1S1W - chains A and B; structure by X-ray diffraction, 2.70 A resolution.

== Chain A ==
Name: Reverse transcriptase
Source organism: Human immunodeficiency virus 1
Notes: EC 2.7.7.49; fragment: p66
Reference sequence: P04585 (POL_HV1H2); residues 1-560 here correspond to UniProt positions 156-715 (UniProt number = residue number + 155)
Amino-acid sequence (560 residues; numbered 1 to 560; the number before each row is that of its first residue):
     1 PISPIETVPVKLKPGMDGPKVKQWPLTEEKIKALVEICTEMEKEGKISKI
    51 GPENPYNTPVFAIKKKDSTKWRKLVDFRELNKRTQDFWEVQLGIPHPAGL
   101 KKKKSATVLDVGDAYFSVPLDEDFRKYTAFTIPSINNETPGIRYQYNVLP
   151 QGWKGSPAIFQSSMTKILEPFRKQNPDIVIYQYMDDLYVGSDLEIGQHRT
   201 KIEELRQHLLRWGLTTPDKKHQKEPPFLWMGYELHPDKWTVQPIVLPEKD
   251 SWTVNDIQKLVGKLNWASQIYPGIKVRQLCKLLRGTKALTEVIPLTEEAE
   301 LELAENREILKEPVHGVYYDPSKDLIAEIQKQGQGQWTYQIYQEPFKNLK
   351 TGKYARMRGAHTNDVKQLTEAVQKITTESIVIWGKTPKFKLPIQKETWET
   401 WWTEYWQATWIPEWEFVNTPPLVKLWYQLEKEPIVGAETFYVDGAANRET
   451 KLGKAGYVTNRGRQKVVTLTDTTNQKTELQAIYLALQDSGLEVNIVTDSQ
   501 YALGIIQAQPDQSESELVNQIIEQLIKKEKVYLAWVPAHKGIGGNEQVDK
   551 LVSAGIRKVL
Disordered / not traced: 1-3, 444-454, 540-560
Modified positions: Cys280 (3-sulfinoalanine; CSD)
Sequence notes: engineered mutation Ala106 (Val261 in P04585); modified residue (280)
Residues lining bound ligands: UC-781 (UC1; 2-methyl-furan-3-carbothioic acid [4-chloro-3-(3-methyl-but-2-enyloxy)-phenyl]-amide): Pro95, Leu100, Lys101, Lys102, Lys103, Ala106, Val179, Ile180, Tyr181, Tyr188, Val189, Gly190, Phe227, Trp229, Leu234, His235, Pro236, Tyr318

== Chain B ==
Name: Reverse transcriptase
Source organism: Human immunodeficiency virus 1
Notes: EC 2.7.7.49; fragment: p51
Reference sequence: P04585 (POL_HV1H2); residues 1-440 here correspond to UniProt positions 156-595 (UniProt number = residue number + 155)
Amino-acid sequence (440 residues; numbered 1 to 440; the number before each row is that of its first residue):
     1 PISPIETVPVKLKPGMDGPKVKQWPLTEEKIKALVEICTEMEKEGKISKI
    51 GPENPYNTPVFAIKKKDSTKWRKLVDFRELNKRTQDFWEVQLGIPHPAGL
   101 KKKKSATVLDVGDAYFSVPLDEDFRKYTAFTIPSINNETPGIRYQYNVLP
   151 QGWKGSPAIFQSSMTKILEPFRKQNPDIVIYQYMDDLYVGSDLEIGQHRT
   201 KIEELRQHLLRWGLTTPDKKHQKEPPFLWMGYELHPDKWTVQPIVLPEKD
   251 SWTVNDIQKLVGKLNWASQIYPGIKVRQLCKLLRGTKALTEVIPLTEEAE
   301 LELAENREILKEPVHGVYYDPSKDLIAEIQKQGQGQWTYQIYQEPFKNLK
   351 TGKYARMRGAHTNDVKQLTEAVQKITTESIVIWGKTPKFKLPIQKETWET
   401 WWTEYWQATWIPEWEFVNTPPLVKLWYQLEKEPIVGAETF
Disordered / not traced: 1-4, 89-91, 214-224, 356-361, 429-440
Sequence notes: engineered mutation Ala106 (Val261 in P04585)

== Chain A / chain B interface ==
Residue-residue contacts (92; chain A residue first):
  Val8(A) - Glu53(B)
  Pro9(A) - Glu53(B)
  Gln85(A) - Glu53(B)  hydrogen bond (side chain-backbone)
  Asp86(A) - Pro55(B)
  Phe87(A) - Pro52(B)
  Phe87(A) - Glu53(B)
  Phe87(A) - Pro55(B)
  Trp88(A) - Pro52(B)  hydrogen bond (backbone-backbone)
  Trp88(A) - Asn54(B)  hydrogen bond (backbone-backbone)
  Trp88(A) - Pro55(B)
  Trp88(A) - Tyr56(B)
  Trp88(A) - Asn57(B)
  Trp88(A) - Arg143(B)
  Gln91(A) - Asn137(B)  hydrogen bond (side chain-backbone)
  Gln91(A) - Thr139(B)
  Gly93(A) - Asn137(B)
  Ile94(A) - Asn136(B)
  Ile94(A) - Asn137(B)  hydrogen bond (backbone-side chain)
  Pro95(A) - Asn136(B)
  Pro95(A) - Asn137(B)
  His96(A) - Asn136(B)  hydrogen bond (backbone-side chain)
  Gly99(A) - Asn136(B)
  Gly99(A) - Glu138(B)
  Leu100(A) - Glu138(B)
  Lys101(A) - Glu138(B)  salt bridge
  Ala158(A) - Pro52(B)
  Ile159(A) - Pro52(B)  hydrophobic
  Ser162(A) - Pro52(B)
  Thr165(A) - Pro140(B)
  Tyr181(A) - Asn137(B)
  Tyr181(A) - Glu138(B)
  Gln182(A) - Pro140(B)
  Arg358(A) - Gln394(B)
  Arg358(A) - Glu396(B)  salt bridge
  Glu370(A) - Gln394(B)  hydrogen bond
  Gln373(A) - Glu396(B)  hydrogen bond (side chain-backbone)
  Gln373(A) - Thr397(B)
  Gln373(A) - Thr400(B)  hydrogen bond
  Ile380(A) - Leu26(B)
  Val381(A) - Pro25(B)  hydrophobic
  Val381(A) - Asn136(B)  hydrogen bond (backbone-backbone)
  Ile382(A) - Ile135(B)
  Ile382(A) - Asn136(B)
  Trp383(A) - Ile135(B)
  Gly384(A) - Thr27(B)
  Gly384(A) - Glu28(B)  hydrogen bond (backbone-backbone)
  Gly384(A) - Ile135(B)
  Trp402(A) - Lys331(B)  hydrogen bond (backbone-side chain)
  Trp402(A) - Asp364(B)  hydrogen bond
  Thr403(A) - Gln334(B)
  Tyr405(A) - Lys331(B)  hydrogen bond (backbone-side chain)
  Trp406(A) - Lys331(B)
  Trp406(A) - Val417(B)
  Trp406(A) - Asn418(B)
  Trp406(A) - Thr419(B)
  Gln407(A) - Lys331(B)  hydrogen bond (backbone-side chain)
  Gln407(A) - Asp364(B)
  Gln407(A) - Pro392(B)
  Gln407(A) - Ile393(B)
  Gln407(A) - Gln394(B)
  Gln407(A) - Asn418(B)
  Ala408(A) - Trp337(B)  hydrophobic
  Ala408(A) - Asp364(B)
  Ala408(A) - Pro392(B)  hydrogen bond (backbone-backbone)
  Ala408(A) - Ile393(B)
  Thr409(A) - Asp364(B)  hydrogen bond (backbone-side chain)
  Trp410(A) - Asn363(B)
  Trp410(A) - Val365(B)  hydrophobic
  Trp410(A) - Trp401(B)
  Trp410(A) - Tyr405(B)
  Pro412(A) - Trp401(B)  hydrophobic
  Pro433(A) - Asn255(B)
  Pro433(A) - Thr290(B)
  Ile434(A) - Thr290(B)
  Val435(A) - Thr290(B)
  Thr439(A) - Ala288(B)
  Thr439(A) - Leu289(B)  hydrogen bond (side chain-backbone)
  Tyr441(A) - Gln258(B)
  Tyr441(A) - Thr286(B)
  Tyr441(A) - Lys287(B)  hydrogen bond (side chain-backbone)
  Tyr441(A) - Leu289(B)
  Asn460(A) - Thr286(B)
  Asn494(A) - Leu289(B)
  Val496(A) - Leu289(B)  hydrophobic
  Gln500(A) - Leu422(B)
  Gln507(A) - Pro421(B)
  Tyr532(A) - Asn255(B)  hydrogen bond
  Tyr532(A) - Leu289(B)  hydrophobic
  Trp535(A) - Leu422(B)  hydrophobic
  Trp535(A) - Trp426(B)  hydrophobic
  Val536(A) - Gln258(B)
  Pro537(A) - Gly262(B)
Also at the interface, not in a pair above, chain A (63 interface residues in all): Arg172, Ile180, Lys366, Thr376, Thr377, Thr386, Gly436, Val458, Thr459, Leu503, Gly504, Ala534
Also at the interface, not in a pair above, chain B (52 interface residues in all): Lys20, Thr131, Val254, Lys259, Asn265, Gly333, Leu368

== Summary ==
63 residues of chain A and 52 residues of chain B are in contact; the contacts include 20 hydrogen bonds and 2
salt bridges. Polar pairs include Lys101(A)-Glu138(B), Arg358(A)-Glu396(B) and Gln85(A)-Glu53(B). Chain A
binds UC-781.
Here chain A is Reverse transcriptase and chain B is Reverse transcriptase, both from Human immunodeficiency
virus 1. Entry 1S1W (Crystal structure of V106A mutant HIV-1 reverse transcriptase in complex with UC-781) was
determined by X-ray diffraction together with 1S1T, 1S1U, 1S1V and 1S1X from the same study.
